2OV7 - chain A; structure by X-ray diffraction, 2.30 A resolution.

[Chain A]
Molecule: 50S ribosomal protein L1
Source organism: Thermus thermophilus
Reference sequence: P27150 (RL1_THETH); residues 1-228 here correspond to UniProt positions 2-229 (UniProt number = residue number + 1)
Sequence (137 residues; row label = number of the first residue in the row; note: 91 numbers in that range are skipped by the numbering (no residue carries them; nothing is unmodelled there)):
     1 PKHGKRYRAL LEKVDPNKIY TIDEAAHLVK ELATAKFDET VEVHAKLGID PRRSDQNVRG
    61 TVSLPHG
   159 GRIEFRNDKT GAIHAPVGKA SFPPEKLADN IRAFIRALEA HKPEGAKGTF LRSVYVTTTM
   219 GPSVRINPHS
Unresolved in the structure: 1-3
From the paper describing this entry:
  - conformationally variable residues (loop rearrangement): Lys30 to Glu39, Asp50 to Asn57, Arg160 to Ile161, Lys200 to Phe208

[Summary]
The paper reports conformational variability at Lys30, Asp50 and Arg160 among others.
Chain A is 50S ribosomal protein L1 (Thermus thermophilus); the structure, The first domain of the ribosomal
protein L1 from Thermus thermophilus, was determined by X-ray diffraction together with 2OUM from the same
study.
